Entry 3HKB (X-ray diffraction, 3.65 A resolution); this record covers chains B and E of the 5 polymer chains in the assembly.

# Chain B
Molecule: Tubulin beta chain
From: Ovis aries
Amino-acid sequence (445 residues; numbered 1 to 455; 10 numbers in that range are skipped by the numbering (no residue carries them; nothing is unmodelled there); the number before each row is that of its first residue):
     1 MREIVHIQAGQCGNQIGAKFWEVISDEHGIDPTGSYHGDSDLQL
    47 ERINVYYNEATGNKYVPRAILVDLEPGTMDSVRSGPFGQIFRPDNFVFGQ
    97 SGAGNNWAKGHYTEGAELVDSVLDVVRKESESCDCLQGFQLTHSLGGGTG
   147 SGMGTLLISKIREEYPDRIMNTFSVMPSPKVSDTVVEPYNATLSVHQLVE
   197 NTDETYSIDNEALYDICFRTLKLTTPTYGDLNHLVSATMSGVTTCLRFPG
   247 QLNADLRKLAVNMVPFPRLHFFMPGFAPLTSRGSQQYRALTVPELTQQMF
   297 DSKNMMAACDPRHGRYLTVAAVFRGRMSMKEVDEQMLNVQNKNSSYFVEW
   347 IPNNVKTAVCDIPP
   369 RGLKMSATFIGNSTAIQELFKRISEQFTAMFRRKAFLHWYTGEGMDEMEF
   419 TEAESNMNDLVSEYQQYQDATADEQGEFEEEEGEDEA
Disordered / not traced: 1, 278-285, 440-455
Ligand contacts: GDP (guanosine-5'-diphosphate): Gly10, Gln11, Cys12, Gln15, Ile16, Ala99, Asn101, Ser140, Gly142, Gly143, Gly144, Thr145, Gly146, Ser147, Val171, Pro173, Ser174, Val177, Ser178, Asp179, Glu183, Asn206, Tyr224, Leu227, Asn228, Val231

# Chain E
Molecule: Stathmin-4
From: Rattus norvegicus
Notes: fragment: RB3 stathmin-like domain
UniProtKB: P63043 (STMN4_RAT); residues 5-145 here correspond to UniProt positions 49-189 (UniProt number = residue number + 44)
Amino-acid sequence (142 residues; numbered 4 to 145; the number before each row is that of its first residue):
     4 ADMEVIELNKCTSGQSFEVILKPPSFDGVPEFNASLPRRRDPSLEEIQKK
    54 LEAAEERRKYQEAELLKHLAEKREHEREVIQKAIEENNNFIKMAKEKLAQ
   104 KMESNKENREAHLAAMLERLQEKDKHAEEVRKNKELKEEASR
Disordered / not traced: 31-44, 142-145
Differences from the reference sequence: expression tag (4)
UniProt features mapped onto this chain:
  - modified residue: Ser46 (Phosphoserine)

# Interface between chain B and chain E
Pairs across the interface (19; chain B residue first):
  His107(B) - Lys75(E)  hydrogen bond
  Tyr108(B) - Lys75(E)
  Tyr108(B) - His78(E)  hydrogen bond
  Tyr108(B) - Val82(E)  hydrophobic
  Leu152(B) - Arg76(E)
  Leu152(B) - Glu79(E)
  Ser155(B) - Lys75(E)
  Ser155(B) - Arg76(E)  hydrogen bond (backbone-side chain)
  Lys156(B) - Arg76(E)
  Arg158(B) - Leu72(E)
  Glu159(B) - Leu69(E)
  Glu159(B) - Leu72(E)
  Glu159(B) - Arg76(E)  salt bridge
  Gln193(B) - Lys75(E)
  Gly410(B) - Ala86(E)
  Gly410(B) - Glu89(E)
  Glu411(B) - Ala86(E)
  Gly412(B) - Val82(E)
  Glu417(B) - His78(E)  salt bridge
Interface residues without a listed pair, chain B (14 interface residues in all): Pro162, Asn197
Interface residues without a listed pair, chain E (10 interface residues in all): Lys85

# Overview
The interface between chain B and chain E involves 14 residues on one side and 10 on the other, with 3
hydrogen bonds and 2 salt bridges. Polar pairs include Glu159(B)-Arg76(E), Glu417(B)-His78(E) and
His107(B)-Lys75(E). Bound to chain B: GDP.
Chain B is Tubulin beta chain (Ovis aries) and chain E is Stathmin-4 (Rattus norvegicus); the structure,
Tubulin: RB3 Stathmin-like domain complex, was determined by X-ray diffraction, deposited together with 3HKC,
3HKD and 3HKE.
